PDB entry 7DDE | electron microscopy, 2.26 A resolution | chains K and M of the 12 polymer chains in the assembly

# Chain K (and M)
Protein: Aspartyl aminopeptidase 1, ZZ-type zinc finger-containing protein P35G2.11c, Maltose/maltodextrin-binding periplasmic protein
Source organism: Schizosaccharomyces pombe (strain 972 / ATCC 24843)
Notes: EC 3.4.11.21; chain M of this document is another copy of the same molecule, construct and numbering; everything in this record applies to it too
UniProt: chimeric construct of O36014, Q9P792, P0AEX9: residues 7-473 from O36014 (DNPEP_SCHPO) positions 1-467 (UniProt number = residue number - 6); residues 1053-1129 from Q9P792 positions 53-129 (UniProt number = residue number - 1000); residues 2027-2392 from P0AEX9 positions 27-392 (UniProt number = residue number - 2000)
Amino-acid sequence (929 residues; row label = number of the first residue in the row; note: 1463 numbers in that range are skipped by the numbering (no residue carries them; nothing is unmodelled there)):
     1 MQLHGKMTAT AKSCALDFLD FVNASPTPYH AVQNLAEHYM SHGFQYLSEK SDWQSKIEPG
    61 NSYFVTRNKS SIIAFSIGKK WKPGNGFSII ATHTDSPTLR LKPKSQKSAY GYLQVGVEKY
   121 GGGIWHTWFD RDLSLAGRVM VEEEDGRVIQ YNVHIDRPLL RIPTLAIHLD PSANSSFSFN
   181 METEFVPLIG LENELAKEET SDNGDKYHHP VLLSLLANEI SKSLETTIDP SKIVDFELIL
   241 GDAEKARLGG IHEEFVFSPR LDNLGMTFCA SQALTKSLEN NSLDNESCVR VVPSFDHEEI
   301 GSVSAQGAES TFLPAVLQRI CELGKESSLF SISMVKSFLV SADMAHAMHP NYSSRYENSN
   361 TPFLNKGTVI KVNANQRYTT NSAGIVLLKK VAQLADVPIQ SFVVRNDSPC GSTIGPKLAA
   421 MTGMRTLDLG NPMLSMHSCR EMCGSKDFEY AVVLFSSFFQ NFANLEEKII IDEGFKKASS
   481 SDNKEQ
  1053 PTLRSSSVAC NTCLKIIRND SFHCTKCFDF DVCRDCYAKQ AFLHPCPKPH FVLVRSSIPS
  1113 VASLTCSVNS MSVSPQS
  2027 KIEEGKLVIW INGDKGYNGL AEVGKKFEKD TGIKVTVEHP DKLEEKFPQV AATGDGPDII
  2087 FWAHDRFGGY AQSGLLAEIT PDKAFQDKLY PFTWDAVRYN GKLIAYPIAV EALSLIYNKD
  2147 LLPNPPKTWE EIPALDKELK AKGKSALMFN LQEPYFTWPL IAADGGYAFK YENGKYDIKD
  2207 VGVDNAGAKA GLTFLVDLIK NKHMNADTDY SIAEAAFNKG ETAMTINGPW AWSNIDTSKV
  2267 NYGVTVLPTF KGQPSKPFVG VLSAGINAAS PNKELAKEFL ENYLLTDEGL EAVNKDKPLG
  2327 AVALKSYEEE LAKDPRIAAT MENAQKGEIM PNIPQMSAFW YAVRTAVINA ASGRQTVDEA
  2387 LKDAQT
Not modelled in the structure: 476-486, 1053-1058, 1109-1129, 2027-2392
Sequence notes: initiating methionine (1); expression tag (2-6); linker (474-486)
Ion coordination: Zn2+ site 1: His-93, Asp-262; Zn2+ site 2: Asp-262, Glu-299, His-437; Zn2+ site 3: Cys-1062, Cys-1065, Cys-1085, Cys-1088; Zn2+ site 4: Cys-1076, Cys-1079, His-1096, Cys-1098
Swiss-Prot annotation at these positions:
  - zinc finger: Ser-1057 to Ser-1112 (ZZ-type 1)
  - binding site (Zn(2+)): Cys-1062, Cys-1065, Cys-1076, Cys-1079, Cys-1085, Cys-1088, His-1096, His-1102
From the paper describing this entry:
  - mutagenesis - P97R: unchanged binding to Ape4
  - mutagenesis - M7R, K12E: abolished binding to Nbr1

# Interface between chain K and chain M
Residue-residue contacts - 97 pairs, chain K then chain M:
  Gln-33(K) / Phe-475(M)
  Ala-36(K) / Phe-475(M)  hydrophobic
  Met-40(K) / Phe-475(M)  hydrophobic
  Tyr-46(K) / Asp-472(M)  hydrogen bond (side chain-backbone)
  Tyr-46(K) / Glu-473(M)
  Tyr-46(K) / Gly-474(M)
  Glu-49(K) / Ser-331(M)
  Glu-49(K) / Ile-332(M)
  Glu-49(K) / Val-335(M)
  Lys-50(K) / Ile-332(M)
  Lys-50(K) / Val-335(M)
  Ser-51(K) / Ile-332(M)
  Asp-52(K) / Ser-328(M)  hydrogen bond
  Asp-52(K) / Ile-332(M)
  Thr-66(K) / Asp-472(M)
  Arg-67(K) / Gly-423(M)  hydrogen bond (side chain-backbone)
  Arg-67(K) / Asp-472(M)
  Asn-68(K) / Asn-381(M)  hydrogen bond
  Asn-68(K) / Ile-471(M)
  Asn-68(K) / Asp-472(M)  hydrogen bond (backbone-side chain)
  Lys-69(K) / Ile-471(M)
  Lys-69(K) / Asp-472(M)  hydrogen bond (backbone-side chain)
  Lys-69(K) / Phe-475(M)
  Arg-100(K) / Ala-374(M)
  Lys-102(K) / Glu-357(M)
  Lys-102(K) / Asn-360(M)
  Lys-102(K) / Val-403(M)
  Pro-103(K) / Asn-360(M)
  Pro-103(K) / Val-372(M)  hydrophobic
  Pro-103(K) / Ser-401(M)
  Pro-103(K) / Val-403(M)
  Lys-104(K) / Ser-359(M)
  Lys-104(K) / Asn-360(M)  hydrogen bond (backbone-side chain)
  Val-117(K) / Asn-406(M)  hydrogen bond (backbone-side chain)
  Glu-118(K) / Asn-373(M)
  Glu-118(K) / Ala-374(M)  hydrogen bond (side chain-backbone)
  Glu-118(K) / Val-403(M)
  Glu-118(K) / Asn-406(M)
  Lys-119(K) / Ala-374(M)
  Lys-119(K) / Asn-375(M)
  Lys-119(K) / Asn-406(M)  hydrogen bond (side chain-backbone)
  Tyr-120(K) / Ala-374(M)
  Tyr-120(K) / Asn-375(M)
  Gly-121(K) / Asn-375(M)  hydrogen bond (backbone-side chain)
  Arg-138(K) / Asn-381(M)
  Arg-138(K) / Ser-382(M)  hydrogen bond
  Arg-138(K) / Ile-471(M)
  Met-140(K) / Ser-382(M)
  Met-140(K) / Val-386(M)  hydrophobic
  Met-140(K) / Ile-471(M)  hydrophobic
  Gly-146(K) / Lys-390(M)  hydrogen bond (backbone-side chain)
  Gly-146(K) / Lys-468(M)
  Arg-147(K) / Lys-468(M)
  Arg-147(K) / Ile-470(M)
  Val-148(K) / Val-386(M)  hydrophobic
  Val-148(K) / Lys-390(M)
  Val-148(K) / Lys-468(M)  hydrogen bond (backbone-backbone)
  Val-148(K) / Ile-469(M)
  Val-148(K) / Ile-470(M)  hydrogen bond (backbone-backbone)
  Ile-149(K) / Ile-470(M)  hydrophobic
  Gln-150(K) / Ile-470(M)
  Gln-150(K) / Ile-471(M)
  Asn-180(K) / Asp-407(M)  hydrogen bond
  Met-181(K) / Asn-406(M)  hydrogen bond (backbone-side chain)
  Met-181(K) / Asp-407(M)
  Glu-182(K) / Arg-405(M)
  Glu-182(K) / Asn-406(M)  hydrogen bond (side chain-backbone)
  Glu-182(K) / Asp-407(M)  hydrogen bond (side chain-backbone)
  Val-234(K) / Val-386(M)  hydrophobic
  Asp-235(K) / Ser-382(M)
  Asp-235(K) / Ile-385(M)
  Glu-237(K) / Asn-381(M)
  Glu-237(K) / Ser-382(M)  hydrogen bond (side chain-backbone)
  His-297(K) / Gln-376(M)  hydrogen bond
  Ile-300(K) / Asn-375(M)
  Ile-300(K) / Gln-376(M)
  Ile-300(K) / Arg-377(M)  hydrogen bond (backbone-side chain)
  Val-303(K) / Pro-416(M)
  Val-303(K) / Lys-417(M)
  Ser-304(K) / Pro-416(M)
  Ser-304(K) / Ala-419(M)
  Ser-304(K) / Ala-420(M)  hydrogen bond (backbone-backbone)
  Ala-305(K) / Ala-419(M)
  Ala-305(K) / Gly-423(M)
  Ala-305(K) / Met-424(M)
  Glu-309(K) / Lys-417(M)
  Glu-309(K) / Ala-420(M)
  Ser-310(K) / Ala-420(M)
  Thr-311(K) / Ala-420(M)  hydrogen bond (backbone-backbone)
  Thr-311(K) / Met-421(M)
  Thr-311(K) / Thr-422(M)  hydrogen bond (side chain-backbone)
  Thr-311(K) / Gly-423(M)  hydrogen bond (side chain-backbone)
  Ala-315(K) / Ser-331(M)
  Arg-319(K) / Ser-331(M)  hydrogen bond
  Arg-319(K) / Ile-332(M)
  Glu-322(K) / Ser-327(M)  hydrogen bond
  Glu-322(K) / Ser-328(M)
Also at the interface, not in a pair above, chain K (51 interface residues in all): Lys-107, Glu-142, Asp-145, Thr-183, Tyr-207, Phe-236
Also at the interface, not in a pair above, chain M (45 interface residues in all): Lys-336, Asn-358, Ala-383, Lys-389, Val-404

# Summary
51 residues of chain K face 45 of chain M across their interface, with 28 hydrogen bonds. Polar pairs include
Tyr-46(K)/Asp-472(M), Asp-52(K)/Ser-328(M) and Arg-67(K)/Gly-423(M). From UniProt: 8 Zn2+-binding residues on
chain K. The paper reports that M7R and K12E of chain K abolish binding to Nbr1; P97R of chain K leaves
binding to Ape4 unchanged.
Both chains are Aspartyl aminopeptidase 1, ZZ-type zinc finger-containing protein P35G2.11c,
Maltose/maltodextrin-binding periplasmic protein (Schizosaccharomyces pombe (strain 972 / ATCC 24843)). Entry
7DDE (Cryo-EM structure of the Ape4 and Nbr1 complex) was determined by electron microscopy (same publication
as 7DD9).
